Entry 6P7P (X-ray diffraction, 1.67 A resolution); this record covers chains A and C of the 4 polymer chains in the assembly.

# Chain A (and C)
Protein: E. coli MS115-1 NucC 2-241
From: Escherichia coli MS 115-1
Notes: chain C of this document is another copy of the same molecule, construct and numbering; everything in this record applies to it too
UniProtKB: D7Y2H5 (D7Y2H5_ECOLX); residues 2-241 here = UniProt positions 2-241
Sequence (243 residues; numbered -1 to 241; the number before each row is that of its first residue; numbers below 1 keep their minus sign (Ser-1 is residue -1)):
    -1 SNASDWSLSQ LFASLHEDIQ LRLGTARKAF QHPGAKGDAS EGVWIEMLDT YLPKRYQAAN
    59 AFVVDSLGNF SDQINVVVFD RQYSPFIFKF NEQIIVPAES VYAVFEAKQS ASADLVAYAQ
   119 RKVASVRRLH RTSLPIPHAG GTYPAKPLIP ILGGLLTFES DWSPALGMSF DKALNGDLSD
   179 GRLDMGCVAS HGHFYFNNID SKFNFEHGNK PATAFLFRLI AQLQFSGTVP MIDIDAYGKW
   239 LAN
Not modelled in the structure: -1 to 0, 241 (chain C: 241)
Construct notes: expression tag (-1 to 1); engineered mutation Asn73 (Asp in D7Y2H5)
Curated features (UniProtKB/Swiss-Prot):
  - active site: Glu104, Lys106
  - binding site (Mg(2+)): Glu104
  - site: Arg53 (Binds cAAA), Tyr81 (Binds cAAA), His136 (Gate loop latch), Tyr141 (Gate loop latch), Thr226 (Binds cAAA)
  - mutagenesis: Trp4 (W4A: Decreased hexamer formation, retains endonuclease activity), Leu19 (L19A: Wild-type hexamer and endonuclease activity; L19D: No hexamer formation, no endonuclease activity), Ala27 (A27E/K: No hexamer formation, no endonuclease activity), Phe28 (F28A: No hexamer formation, no endonuclease activity, no phage immunity), Arg53 (R53A: Loss of endonuclease activity), Tyr81 (Y81A: Loss of endonuclease activity), His136 (H136A: Loss of endonuclease activity), Tyr141 (Y141A: Loss of endonuclease activity), Thr226 (T226Y: Loss of endonuclease activity)
Reported in the primary citation:
  - binding site for Cyclic tri-AMP (5'-3' linked): Arg53, Tyr81, Thr226, Val227
  - contacts within the chain: His136-Tyr141 (pi stacking)
  - conformationally variable residues (domain motion, loop rearrangement, order/disorder transition): Thr23 to Lys34, Ile85 to Pro95, His136, Tyr141
  - self-association interface (contacts with another copy of this molecule); pairs are residue here / residue on that copy: Glu15-Lys26, Leu19-Leu19 (hydrophobic contact), Phe86-Phe28 (hydrophobic contact), Ala27
  - mutagenesis - L19D/D73N: abolished binding to cAAA
  - mutagenesis - L19D, A27E, A27K: decreased catalytic activity
  - mutagenesis - F28A: abolished catalytic activity
  - mutagenesis - W4A/D73N: decreased binding to cAAA
  - mutagenesis - W4A, L19A: unchanged catalytic activity on cAAA
  - mutagenesis - L19A/D73N: unchanged binding to cAAA

# Interface between chain A and chain C
Residue-residue contacts (32; chain A residue first):
  Arg20(A) - Phe88(C)
  Arg20(A) - Asn89(C)  hydrogen bond
  Thr23(A) - Phe88(C)
  Ala27(A) - Phe86(C)  hydrophobic
  Phe28(A) - Phe86(C)  hydrophobic
  Phe28(A) - Phe88(C)  hydrophobic
  Phe28(A) - Gln91(C)
  His30(A) - Phe60(C)
  His30(A) - Gln71(C)
  Ala33(A) - Phe60(C)  hydrophobic
  Ala33(A) - Gln91(C)  hydrogen bond (backbone-side chain)
  Asp36(A) - Gln91(C)
  Ala37(A) - Phe88(C)
  Ala37(A) - Gln91(C)  hydrogen bond (backbone-side chain)
  Val41(A) - Phe88(C)  hydrophobic
  Glu44(A) - Asn89(C)
  Phe60(A) - His30(C)
  Phe60(A) - Ala33(C)  hydrophobic
  Gln71(A) - His30(C)
  Phe86(A) - Ala27(C)  hydrophobic
  Phe86(A) - Phe28(C)  hydrophobic
  Phe88(A) - Arg20(C)
  Phe88(A) - Thr23(C)
  Phe88(A) - Phe28(C)  hydrophobic
  Phe88(A) - Ala37(C)
  Phe88(A) - Val41(C)  hydrophobic
  Asn89(A) - Arg20(C)  hydrogen bond
  Asn89(A) - Glu44(C)
  Gln91(A) - Phe28(C)
  Gln91(A) - Ala33(C)  hydrogen bond (side chain-backbone)
  Gln91(A) - Asp36(C)
  Gln91(A) - Ala37(C)  hydrogen bond (side chain-backbone)
Also at the interface, not in a pair above, chain A (19 interface residues in all): Ala24, Gly40, Ile93
Also at the interface, not in a pair above, chain C (20 interface residues in all): Ala24, Lys34, Gly40, Ile93

# Overview
19 residues of chain A and 20 residues of chain C are in contact; the contacts include 6 hydrogen bonds. Among
the polar pairs are Arg20(A)-Asn89(C), Ala33(A)-Gln91(C) and Ala37(A)-Gln91(C). The paper reports a binding
site for Cyclic tri-AMP (5'-3' linked) at Arg53(A), Tyr81(A) and Thr226(A) among others; L19D, A27E and A27K
of chain A reduce catalytic activity; 9 substitutions were tested in all.
Both chains are E. coli MS115-1 NucC 2-241 (Escherichia coli MS 115-1). Entry 6P7P (Structure of E. coli
MS115-1 NucC, cAAA-bound form) was determined by X-ray diffraction, deposited together with 6P7O, 6P7Q, 6Q1H
and 6UXG.
